Entry 5JDI (X-ray diffraction, 1.38 A resolution); this record covers chains B and D of the 4 polymer chains in the assembly.

== Chain B (and D) ==
Protein: Pteridine reductase
From: Trypanosoma brucei brucei
Notes: chain D of this document is another copy of the same molecule, construct and numbering; everything in this record applies to it too
UniProtKB: O76290 (O76290_TRYBB); residues 1-268 here = UniProt positions 1-268
Amino-acid sequence (288 residues; each row starts with the number of its first residue; numbers below 1 keep their minus sign (Met-19 is residue -19)):
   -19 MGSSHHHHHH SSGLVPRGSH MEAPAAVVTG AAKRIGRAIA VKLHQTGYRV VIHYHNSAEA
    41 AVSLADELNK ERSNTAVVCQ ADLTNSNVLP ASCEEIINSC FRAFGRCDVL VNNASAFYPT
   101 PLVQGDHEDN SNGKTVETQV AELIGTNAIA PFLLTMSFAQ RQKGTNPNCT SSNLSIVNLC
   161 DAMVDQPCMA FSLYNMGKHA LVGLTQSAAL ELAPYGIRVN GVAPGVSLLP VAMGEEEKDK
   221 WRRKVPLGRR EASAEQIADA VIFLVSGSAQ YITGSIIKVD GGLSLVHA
Not modelled in the structure: -19 to 1, 104-113, 143-152 (chain D: -19 to 1, 105-113, 143-152)
Sequence notes: initiating methionine (-19); expression tag (-18 to 0)
Ligand contacts:
  - cofactor (6JO; 3,6-dihydroxy-2-(3-hydroxyphenyl)-4H-1-benzopyran-4-one): Arg14, Ser95, Phe97, Asp161, Met163, Tyr174, Gly205, Val206, Ser207, Leu208, Leu209, Pro210, Trp221
  - NADP (NAP; NADP nicotinamide-adenine-dinucleotide phosphate): Gly10, Arg14, Ile15, Gly16, His33, Tyr34, His35, Asn36, Ser37, Ala61, Asp62, Leu63, Thr64, Asn93, Ala94, Ser95, Ala96, Thr126, Asn127, Leu159, Cys160, Asp161, Tyr174, Lys178, Pro204, Gly205, Val206, Ser207, Leu208
Reported in the primary citation:
  - binding site for cofactor: Arg14, Ser95, Phe97, Asp161, Gly205, Val206, Leu208, Leu209, Trp221

== Interface between chain B and chain D ==
Contacting residue pairs - 74 pairs, chain B then chain D:
  Asn65(B) - Glu117(D)  hydrogen bond
  Asn65(B) - Val120(D)
  Ser66(B) - Glu117(D)
  Asn67(B) - Glu117(D)
  Pro70(B) - Val116(D)  hydrophobic
  Pro70(B) - Glu117(D)
  Pro101(B) - Glu191(D)
  Leu102(B) - Phe132(D)  hydrophobic
  Leu102(B) - Met136(D)  hydrophobic
  Leu102(B) - Ala188(D)  hydrophobic
  Leu102(B) - Glu191(D)  hydrogen bond (backbone-side chain)
  Val103(B) - Ala139(D)  hydrophobic
  Val103(B) - Gln140(D)
  Val103(B) - Tyr195(D)
  Val116(B) - Pro70(D)  hydrophobic
  Val116(B) - Phe132(D)  hydrophobic
  Val116(B) - Leu133(D)  hydrophobic
  Glu117(B) - Asn65(D)  hydrogen bond
  Glu117(B) - Ser66(D)
  Glu117(B) - Asn67(D)
  Glu117(B) - Leu69(D)
  Glu117(B) - Pro70(D)
  Glu117(B) - Leu133(D)
  Val120(B) - Ile129(D)  hydrophobic
  Ala128(B) - Met176(D)
  Ile129(B) - Val120(D)  hydrophobic
  Phe132(B) - Leu102(D)  hydrophobic
  Phe132(B) - Val116(D)  hydrophobic
  Phe132(B) - Ser172(D)
  Phe132(B) - Leu173(D)  hydrophobic
  Phe132(B) - Met176(D)  hydrophobic
  Leu133(B) - Val116(D)  hydrophobic
  Met136(B) - Pro101(D)
  Met136(B) - Leu102(D)
  Ala139(B) - Val103(D)  hydrophobic
  Gln140(B) - Val103(D)
  Gln140(B) - Gln104(D)  hydrogen bond (side chain-backbone)
  Asp165(B) - Gln186(D)  hydrogen bond
  Pro167(B) - Ser187(D)
  Pro167(B) - Leu190(D)
  Met169(B) - Leu190(D)  hydrophobic
  Met169(B) - Glu191(D)
  Ala170(B) - Glu191(D)
  Ser172(B) - Phe132(D)
  Ser172(B) - Ser187(D)  hydrogen bond
  Ser172(B) - Glu191(D)
  Leu173(B) - Phe132(D)  hydrophobic
  Asn175(B) - Gly183(D)
  Asn175(B) - Ser187(D)  hydrogen bond
  Met176(B) - Ala128(D)
  Met176(B) - Phe132(D)  hydrophobic
  Met176(B) - Ala180(D)
  Met176(B) - Leu184(D)
  His179(B) - His179(D)
  His179(B) - Gly183(D)
  His179(B) - Gln186(D)
  Ala180(B) - Met176(D)
  Gly183(B) - Asn175(D)
  Gly183(B) - His179(D)
  Leu184(B) - Met176(D)
  Gln186(B) - Asp165(D)  hydrogen bond
  Gln186(B) - His179(D)
  Ser187(B) - Pro167(D)
  Ser187(B) - Ser172(D)
  Ser187(B) - Asn175(D)  hydrogen bond
  Ala188(B) - Leu102(D)  hydrophobic
  Leu190(B) - Pro167(D)
  Leu190(B) - Met169(D)
  Glu191(B) - Pro101(D)
  Glu191(B) - Leu102(D)  hydrogen bond (side chain-backbone)
  Glu191(B) - Met169(D)
  Glu191(B) - Ala170(D)
  Glu191(B) - Ser172(D)
  Tyr195(B) - Val103(D)
Also at the interface, not in a pair above, chain B (43 interface residues in all): Leu69, Ile124, Thr135, Val164, Cys168, Phe171, Val182, Leu192
Also at the interface, not in a pair above, chain D (44 interface residues in all): Ile124, Thr135, Val164, Cys168, Phe171, Val182, Leu192

== Summary ==
The interface between chain B and chain D involves 43 residues on one side and 44 on the other, with 10
hydrogen bonds. Polar contacts include Asn65(B)-Glu117(D), Leu102(B)-Glu191(D) and Gln140(B)-Gln104(D). Chain
B binds NADP and cofactor. From the paper: a binding site for cofactor at Arg14(B), Ser95(B) and Phe97(B)
among others.
Chain B and chain D are both Pteridine reductase (Trypanosoma brucei brucei); the structure, Trypanosoma
brucei PTR1 in complex with cofactor and inhibitor NMT-H024 (compound 2), was determined by X-ray diffraction,
deposited together with 5JCJ, 5JCX and 5JDC.
